PDB entry 7JZY | electron microscopy, 3.60 A resolution | chains A and B of the 12 polymer chains in the assembly

[Chain A]
Name: CRISPR-associated protein Csy1
Organism: Pseudomonas aeruginosa
UniProtKB: Q02ML9 (CSY1_PSEAB); numbering as in UniProt (aligned over 1-434)
Sequence (434 residues; numbered 1 to 434; the number before each row is that of its first residue):
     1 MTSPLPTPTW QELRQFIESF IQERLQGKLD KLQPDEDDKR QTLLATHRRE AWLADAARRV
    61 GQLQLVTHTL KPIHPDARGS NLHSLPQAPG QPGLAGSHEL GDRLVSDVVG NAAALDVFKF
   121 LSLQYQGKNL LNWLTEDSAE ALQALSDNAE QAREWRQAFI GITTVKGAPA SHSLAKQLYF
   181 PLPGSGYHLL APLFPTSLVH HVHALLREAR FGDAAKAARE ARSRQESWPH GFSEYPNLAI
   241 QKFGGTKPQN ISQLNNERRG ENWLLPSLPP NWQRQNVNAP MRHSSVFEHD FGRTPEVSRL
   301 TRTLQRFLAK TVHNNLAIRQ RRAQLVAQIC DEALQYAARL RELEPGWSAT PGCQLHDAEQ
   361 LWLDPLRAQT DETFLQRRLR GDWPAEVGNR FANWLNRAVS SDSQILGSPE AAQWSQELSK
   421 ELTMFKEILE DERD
Unresolved in the structure: 1-7

[Chain B]
Name: Type I-F CRISPR-associated protein Csy2
Organism: Pseudomonas aeruginosa
UniProtKB: B3G161 (B3G161_PSEAI); numbering as in UniProt (aligned over 1-327)
Sequence (327 residues; numbered 1 to 327; the number before each row is that of its first residue):
     1 MSVTDPEALL LLPRLSIQNA NAISSPLTWG FPSPGAFTGF VHALQRRVGI SLDIELDGVG
    61 IVCHRFEAQI SQPAGKRTKV FNLTRNPLNR DGSTAAIVEE GRAHLEVSLL LGVHGDGLDD
   121 HPAQEIARQV QEQAGAMRLA GGSILPWCNE RFPAPNAELL MLGGSDEQRR KNQRRLTRRL
   181 LPGFALVSRE ALLQQHLETL RTTLPEATTL DALLDLCRIN FEPPATSSEE EASPPDAAWQ
   241 VRDKPGWLVP IPAGYNALSP LYLPGEVRNA RDRETPLRFV ENLFGLGEWL SPHRVAALSD
   301 LLWYHHAEPD KGLYRWSTPR FVEHAIA
Unresolved in the structure: 1-2, 225-238, 323-327

[How chain A and chain B interact]
Contacting residue pairs (180; chain A residue first):
  His68(A) - Leu258(B)
  His68(A) - Glu281(B)
  His74(A) - Val98(B)
  Pro75(A) - Val98(B)
  Ser80(A) - Phe279(B)
  Leu82(A) - Leu258(B)  hydrophobic
  Leu82(A) - Phe279(B)  hydrophobic
  Ser84(A) - Leu258(B)
  Pro86(A) - Asn256(B)
  Pro86(A) - Ala257(B)
  Pro86(A) - Glu281(B)
  Gln87(A) - Asn256(B)  hydrogen bond (backbone-side chain)
  Pro89(A) - Asn256(B)
  Pro89(A) - Leu313(B)  hydrophobic
  Pro92(A) - Gln194(B)
  Gly93(A) - Glu190(B)
  Gly93(A) - Leu193(B)
  Gly93(A) - Gln194(B)  hydrogen bond (backbone-side chain)
  Gly93(A) - Thr209(B)  hydrogen bond (backbone-side chain)
  Leu94(A) - Ala253(B)
  Leu94(A) - Leu283(B)  hydrophobic
  Leu94(A) - Phe284(B)
  Leu94(A) - Gly285(B)
  Leu94(A) - Arg315(B)
  Ala95(A) - Thr209(B)
  Ala95(A) - Leu283(B)
  Ala95(A) - Phe284(B)  hydrogen bond (backbone-backbone)
  Gly96(A) - Glu281(B)
  Gly96(A) - Leu283(B)
  Ser97(A) - Glu281(B)  hydrogen bond
  Glu99(A) - Thr208(B)
  Glu99(A) - Thr209(B)
  Arg103(A) - Thr208(B)
  Pro169(A) - Tyr262(B)
  Pro169(A) - Val267(B)
  Pro169(A) - Arg268(B)  hydrogen bond (backbone-backbone)
  Pro169(A) - Phe279(B)  hydrophobic
  Ala170(A) - Arg268(B)
  Ser171(A) - Arg268(B)
  Ser171(A) - Asn269(B)
  Gln177(A) - Asn269(B)
  Gln177(A) - Ala270(B)
  Gln177(A) - Arg271(B)  hydrogen bond (side chain-backbone)
  Gln177(A) - Leu277(B)
  Leu178(A) - Tyr255(B)
  Tyr179(A) - Arg271(B)
  Tyr179(A) - Asp272(B)  hydrogen bond
  Tyr179(A) - Thr275(B)
  Phe180(A) - His305(B)
  Phe180(A) - Tyr314(B)
  Phe180(A) - Arg315(B)
  Phe180(A) - Trp316(B)  hydrophobic
  Pro181(A) - His42(B)
  Pro181(A) - His305(B)
  Leu182(A) - Pro309(B)  hydrophobic
  Pro183(A) - Ala307(B)
  Tyr187(A) - His42(B)  hydrogen bond
  Tyr187(A) - Arg46(B)  hydrogen bond
  Tyr187(A) - Thr275(B)
  Tyr187(A) - Pro276(B)
  His188(A) - Leu261(B)
  His188(A) - Thr275(B)
  His188(A) - Pro276(B)
  His188(A) - Pro309(B)
  His188(A) - Tyr314(B)  hydrogen bond
  Leu189(A) - Ala270(B)  hydrophobic
  Leu189(A) - Arg271(B)
  Leu189(A) - Asp272(B)
  Leu189(A) - Pro276(B)  hydrogen bond (backbone-backbone)
  Leu189(A) - Leu277(B)  hydrophobic
  Leu190(A) - Tyr255(B)  hydrophobic
  Leu190(A) - Arg278(B)
  Leu190(A) - Val280(B)  hydrophobic
  Leu190(A) - Tyr314(B)  hydrophobic
  Ala191(A) - Arg278(B)  hydrogen bond (backbone-backbone)
  Ala191(A) - Phe279(B)
  Ala191(A) - Val280(B)  hydrogen bond (backbone-backbone)
  Pro192(A) - Val280(B)
  Leu193(A) - Phe279(B)  hydrophobic
  Leu193(A) - Val280(B)  hydrogen bond (backbone-backbone)
  Phe194(A) - Pro26(B)  hydrophobic
  Pro195(A) - Pro26(B)
  Leu198(A) - Leu210(B)  hydrophobic
  Arg210(A) - Thr78(B)
  Ala221(A) - Trp239(B)  hydrogen bond (backbone-side chain)
  Arg222(A) - Phe221(B)
  Arg222(A) - Trp239(B)
  Glu226(A) - Trp239(B)  hydrogen bond (backbone-side chain)
  Trp228(A) - Pro223(B)
  Trp228(A) - Trp239(B)  hydrophobic
  Pro229(A) - Pro223(B)
  His230(A) - Pro223(B)
  His230(A) - Trp239(B)
  Gly231(A) - Phe221(B)
  Gly231(A) - Pro223(B)
  Gly231(A) - Trp239(B)
  Phe232(A) - Asn220(B)
  Phe232(A) - Phe221(B)  hydrogen bond (backbone-backbone)
  Ser233(A) - Arg218(B)
  Ser233(A) - Ile219(B)
  Ser233(A) - Asn220(B)
  Glu234(A) - Arg77(B)  salt bridge
  Glu234(A) - Ile219(B)  hydrogen bond (backbone-backbone)
  Glu234(A) - Phe221(B)
  Tyr235(A) - Leu214(B)
  Tyr235(A) - Arg218(B)
  Pro236(A) - Ile219(B)
  Asn237(A) - Trp29(B)  hydrogen bond (backbone-side chain)
  Asn237(A) - Lys79(B)
  Leu238(A) - Thr78(B)
  Leu238(A) - Lys79(B)  hydrogen bond (backbone-backbone)
  Ala239(A) - Trp29(B)
  Ala239(A) - Lys79(B)
  Ala239(A) - Phe81(B)  hydrophobic
  Ile240(A) - Thr78(B)
  Ile240(A) - Lys79(B)  hydrogen bond (backbone-backbone)
  Ile240(A) - Phe81(B)
  Ile240(A) - Glu99(B)
  Gln241(A) - Glu99(B)  hydrogen bond (side chain-backbone)
  Lys242(A) - Glu99(B)
  Asn262(A) - Pro26(B)
  Leu264(A) - Ile23(B)  hydrophobic
  Leu264(A) - Ser25(B)
  Leu264(A) - Pro26(B)
  Leu264(A) - Leu27(B)
  Leu264(A) - Thr28(B)
  Leu264(A) - Trp29(B)
  Leu265(A) - Leu27(B)  hydrogen bond (backbone-backbone)
  Leu265(A) - Thr28(B)
  Leu265(A) - Trp29(B)  hydrogen bond (backbone-backbone)
  Leu265(A) - Leu214(B)  hydrophobic
  Pro266(A) - Trp29(B)
  Pro266(A) - Pro250(B)
  Ser267(A) - Trp29(B)  hydrogen bond (backbone-backbone)
  Ser267(A) - Gly30(B)
  Ser267(A) - Phe31(B)  hydrogen bond (backbone-backbone)
  Ser267(A) - Pro250(B)  hydrogen bond (side chain-backbone)
  Ser267(A) - Ile251(B)
  Leu268(A) - Trp29(B)  hydrophobic
  Leu268(A) - Gly30(B)
  Leu268(A) - Phe66(B)  hydrophobic
  Leu268(A) - Trp247(B)  hydrogen bond (backbone-side chain)
  Leu268(A) - Val249(B)
  Leu268(A) - Trp289(B)
  Pro269(A) - Cys63(B)  hydrophobic
  Pro269(A) - Phe66(B)  hydrophobic
  Pro269(A) - Trp289(B)
  Pro270(A) - Phe184(B)  hydrophobic
  Pro270(A) - Trp247(B)  hydrophobic
  Pro270(A) - Trp289(B)
  Asn271(A) - Cys63(B)  hydrogen bond (side chain-backbone)
  Asn271(A) - His64(B)  hydrogen bond (side chain-backbone)
  Asn271(A) - Phe66(B)
  Asn271(A) - Phe184(B)
  Trp272(A) - Phe66(B)
  Phe307(A) - Asp243(B)
  Arg321(A) - Asp243(B)  salt bridge
  Arg321(A) - Lys244(B)  hydrogen bond (side chain-backbone)
  Arg321(A) - Pro245(B)
  Gln324(A) - Pro245(B)
  Ala327(A) - Arg294(B)  hydrogen bond (backbone-side chain)
  Gln328(A) - Gly246(B)
  Cys330(A) - Arg294(B)
  Asp331(A) - His293(B)  salt bridge
  Asp331(A) - Arg294(B)  salt bridge
  Leu334(A) - Leu181(B)  hydrophobic
  Leu334(A) - His293(B)
  Gln335(A) - Leu181(B)
  Gln335(A) - Gly183(B)  hydrogen bond (side chain-backbone)
  Gln335(A) - Phe184(B)
  Gln335(A) - Ser291(B)  hydrogen bond
  Ala338(A) - Leu181(B)  hydrophobic
  Glu421(A) - Arg294(B)  salt bridge
  Ile428(A) - Arg174(B)
  Ile428(A) - Arg178(B)  hydrogen bond (backbone-side chain)
  Asp431(A) - Arg174(B)  salt bridge
  Asp431(A) - Arg178(B)  hydrogen bond (backbone-side chain)
  Glu432(A) - Arg178(B)
  Asp434(A) - Lys171(B)
  Asp434(A) - Arg175(B)
Also at the interface, not in a pair above, chain A (90 interface residues in all): His98, Val199, His201, Val202, Leu205, Ala218, Gln225, Ser227, Glu427
Also at the interface, not in a pair above, chain B (90 interface residues in all): Arg65, Ile70, Val80, Pro182, Glu222, Pro224, Glu266, Asn282, Pro292

[In short]
Chain A and chain B each contribute 90 residues to their interface, with 37 hydrogen bonds and 6 salt bridges.
Polar contacts include Glu234(A)-Arg77(B), Arg321(A)-Asp243(B) and Asp331(A)-His293(B).
Here chain A is CRISPR-associated protein Csy1 and chain B is Type I-F CRISPR-associated protein Csy2, both
from Pseudomonas aeruginosa. Entry 7JZY (CryoEM structure of a CRISPR-Cas complex) was determined by electron
microscopy.
